PDB entry 6ZOO | electron microscopy, 2.74 A resolution | chains B and C of the 17 polymer chains in the assembly

# Chain B
Protein: Photosystem I P700 chlorophyll a apoprotein A2
Source organism: Pisum sativum
Notes: EC 1.97.1.12
UniProt: A0A0F6NGI2 (A0A0F6NGI2_PEA); residues 2-734 here = UniProt positions 2-734
Amino-acid sequence (733 residues; row label = number of the first residue in the row):
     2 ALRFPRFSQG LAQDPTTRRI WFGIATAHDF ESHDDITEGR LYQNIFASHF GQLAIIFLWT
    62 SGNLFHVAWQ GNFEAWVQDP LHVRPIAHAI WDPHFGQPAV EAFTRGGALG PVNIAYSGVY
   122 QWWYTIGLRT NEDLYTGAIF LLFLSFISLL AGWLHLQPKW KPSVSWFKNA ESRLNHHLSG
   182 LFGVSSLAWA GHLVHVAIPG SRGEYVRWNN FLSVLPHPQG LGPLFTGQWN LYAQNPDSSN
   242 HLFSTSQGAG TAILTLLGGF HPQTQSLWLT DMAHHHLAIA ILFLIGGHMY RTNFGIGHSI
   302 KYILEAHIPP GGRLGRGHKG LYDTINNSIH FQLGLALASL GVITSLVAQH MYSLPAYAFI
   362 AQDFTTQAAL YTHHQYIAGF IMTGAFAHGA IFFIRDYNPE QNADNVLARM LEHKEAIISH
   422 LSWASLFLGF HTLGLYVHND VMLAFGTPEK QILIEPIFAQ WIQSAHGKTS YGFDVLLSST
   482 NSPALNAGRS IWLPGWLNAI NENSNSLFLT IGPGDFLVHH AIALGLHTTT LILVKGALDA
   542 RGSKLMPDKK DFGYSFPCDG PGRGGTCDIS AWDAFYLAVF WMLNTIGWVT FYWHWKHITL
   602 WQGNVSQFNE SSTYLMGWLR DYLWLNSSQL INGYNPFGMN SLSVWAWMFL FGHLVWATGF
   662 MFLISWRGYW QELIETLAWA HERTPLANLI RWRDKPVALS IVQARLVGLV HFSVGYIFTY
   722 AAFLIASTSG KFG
Bound ions: chlorophyll a Mg site 1 near Q53 (its only coordinating residue here); chlorophyll a Mg site 2 near D93 (its only coordinating residue here); Ca2+: A500, I501, E503, N506, L508; 4Fe-4S cluster Fe: C559, C568 (shared with 2 residues of chain A)
Ligand contacts:
  - beta-carotene (BCR), molecule 1: L54, I57, F58, W60, G181, L182, V185, S186
  - beta-carotene (BCR), molecule 2: T61, L65, W123, W124, I127, L129, G138, F141, L142, W209
  - beta-carotene (BCR), molecule 3: L188, L222, L225, F226, L278, I282, L285, I286, H289
  - beta-carotene (BCR), molecule 4: F332, G335, L336, A339, V343, M383, A386, F387, H389, G390, F393, F394, A538
  - beta-carotene (BCR), molecule 5: F387, L408, M411, V535, L539
  - beta-carotene (BCR), molecule 6: V645, W648, M649, F652, W671, I675, L678, F719
  - chlorophyll a isomer (CL0): L620, L624, W625
  - chlorophyll a (CLA), molecule 1: F5, F8, G24, I25, A28, H29, F31, H34, S49, G52, Q53, I56
  - chlorophyll a (CLA), molecule 2: T18, I21, W22, I675, L678, A679, H682, I691, R692, W693, R694, P697, V698, L700
  - chlorophyll a (CLA), molecule 3: W22, F652, L655, V656, T659, M662, F663, L700, V708, V711, H712, V715
  - chlorophyll a (CLA), molecule 4: I25, A26, T27, A28, H29, D30, E32, H331, L334, L338, F381, I382, T384, G385, A388, H389, I392, R396, Y555, W573, F576, V711, V715, F719
  - chlorophyll a (CLA), molecule 5: H29, F31, E32, Y43, I46, S49, H50, Q53, L54, I57, F168, R174, H178, L182, F183, I330, H331, Q333, L334, A337, L338, L341
  - chlorophyll a (CLA), molecule 6: H29, Q53, I56, I57, W60, L341, I378, F381, I382
  - chlorophyll a (CLA), molecule 7: F47, F51, I148, L151, A152, L155, H156, K160, W161, P163, W167
  - chlorophyll a (CLA), molecule 8: F47, H50, F51, L54, W123, W167, F168, N170, S173, R174, H177, H178, G181, L182, F183, Y358
  - chlorophyll a (CLA), molecule 9: I57, W60, T61, S118, G119, V120, W123, V185, S186, A189, L341, I344, T345, V348, M352, Y358, L371, H374, H375, I378, I382
  - chlorophyll a (CLA), molecule 10: F58, I127, G128, L129, D134, T137, G138, F141, L145, S149, S186, A189, W190, G192, H193, H196, V197, V207, R208, W209, F212
  - chlorophyll a (CLA), molecule 11: L59, W60, S62, G63, F66, H67, W70, Q71, H89, A90, W92, L143
  - chlorophyll a (CLA), molecule 12: W60, N64, H67, V68, A88, H89, N114, I115, A116, Y117, S118, V120, V645, W646, M649, F719
  - chlorophyll a (CLA), molecule 13: W60, N64, Y117, S118, A370, L371, T373, H374, Y377, I378, F381, W646, M649, I718, F719, Y721, A722, I726
  - chlorophyll a (CLA), molecule 14: H89, A90, I91, W92, D93, H95, F96, F104, N114, M640, S644, V645, W648
  - chlorophyll a (CLA), molecule 15: W123, T126, I127, L182, F183, S186, S187, W190, L194, L268, M273, H276, H277, I280, F284, I344, L347, V348, H351, M352, A357, Y358
  - chlorophyll a (CLA), molecule 16: W167, N170, S173, H177, T293, N294, F295
  - chlorophyll a (CLA), molecule 17: A171, R174, L175, H178, L179, F183, L283, F284, I301, L305, Y323, I326, N327, L336, A337, S340, L341, I344
  - chlorophyll a (CLA), molecule 18: L175, L179, F183, L283, F284, G287, M290, Y291, I301, I304
  - chlorophyll a (CLA), molecule 19: N176, H177, S180, G181, V185, L285, H289, Y291, T293, F295, I297
  - chlorophyll a (CLA), molecule 20: L188, A189, A191, G192, V195, H196, F212, L213, V215, L216, P217, H218, G221, L222, L225, F226, Y233, I254, L255, L278
  - chlorophyll a (CLA), molecule 21: L225, W230, N231, Y233, A234, L255, T256, L257, H275, L278, A279, I282, L283, I286, I492, W493
  - chlorophyll a (CLA), molecule 22: T256, L257, G259, L268, D272, M273, H275, H276, A279, I280, L283, H351, L355, W493, W497
  - chlorophyll a (CLA), molecule 23: I286, G287, H289, M290, I297, G298, H299
  - chlorophyll a (CLA), molecule 24: I286, M290, H299, Y303, I304, A307, H308
  - chlorophyll a (CLA), molecule 25: I304, L305, H308, L315, H319, L322, I326, F332, V407, L408, M411
  - chlorophyll a (CLA), molecule 26: A307, H308, I309, P310, P311, R314, L315
  - chlorophyll a (CLA), molecule 27: R314, L315, V407, R410, M411, E413, H414, A417, I418, H421
  - chlorophyll a (CLA), molecule 28: A339, S340, V343, L347, Q350, H351, Y353, S354, L355, L508, F509
  - chlorophyll a (CLA), molecule 29: V343, S346, L347, Q350, Q376, G380, M383, F387, L527, T530, T531, L534, M583, T586, I587
  - chlorophyll a (CLA), molecule 30: Q350, Y353, Y372, F459, A460, I463, Q464, F509, L510, I512, H520, I523, L527, V590, Y593, W594, K597
  - chlorophyll a (CLA), molecule 31: A417, H421, W424
  - chlorophyll a (CLA), molecule 32: I418, L422, W424, A524, L527, H528, T531
  - chlorophyll a (CLA), molecule 33: S420, H421, S423, W424, L427
  - chlorophyll a (CLA), molecule 34: S423, S426, L427, G430, F431, L434, L525, T529, L532, I533, L578, F581, W582
  - chlorophyll a (CLA), molecule 35: W424, L427, F428, F431, H432
  - chlorophyll a (CLA), molecule 36: F428, L429, E456, P457, I458, F459, A460, F517, H520, H521, A524, H528
  - chlorophyll a (CLA), molecule 37: H432, G435, L436, V438, H439, V442, M443, F446, K451, I453
  - chlorophyll a (CLA), molecule 38: T433, L434, Y437, V519, A522, L525, N585, W589, F592, L616, W619, L620, L624, S628, I632, F650, H654, W657, Y717, T720, Y721, F724
  - chlorophyll a (CLA), molecule 39: V438, D441, V442, L525, F581, W582, N585, W589, L616, L620, W657, F713
  - chlorophyll a (CLA), molecule 40: I458, F459, W462, F474
  - chlorophyll a (CLA), molecule 41: W462, I463, A466, H467, L477, L478, A485, W493, L494, W497, F509
  - chlorophyll a (CLA), molecule 42: L477, S483, P484, A485, A488, G489, I492, W493
  - chlorophyll a (CLA), molecule 43: W648, L651, F652, H654, L655, W657, A658
  - chlorophyll a (CLA), molecule 44: L655, A658, T659, F661, M662, I665, S666, Y670, W671, L674
  - chlorophyll a (CLA), molecule 45: L678, A681, H682, T685, A688, I691
  - chlorophyll a (CLA), molecule 46: A681, R684, T685, P686
  - chlorophyll a (CLA), molecule 47: T685, P686, L687, A688, I691
  - phylloquinone (PQN): W22, M662, F663, S666, W667, R668, W671, I675, A699, L700, S701, A705
  - 4Fe-4S cluster (SF4): C559, G561, P562, T567, C568, W667, I702, R706

# Chain C
Protein: Photosystem I iron-sulfur center
Source organism: Pisum sativum
Notes: EC 1.97.1.12
UniProt: P10793 (PSAC_PEA); numbering as in UniProt (aligned over 2-81)
Amino-acid sequence (80 residues; each row starts with the number of its first residue):
     2 SHSVKIYDTC IGCTQCVRAC PTDVLEMIPW GGCKAKQIAS APRTEDCVGC KRCESACPTD
    62 FLSVRVYLWH ETTRSMGLAY
Bound ions: 4Fe-4S cluster Fe site 1: C11, C14, C17, C58; 4Fe-4S cluster Fe site 2: C21, C48, C51, C54
Ligand contacts:
  - 4Fe-4S cluster (SF4), molecule 1: V5, C21, P22, T23, V25, L26, C48, V49, G50, C51, K52, R53, C54, V67
  - 4Fe-4S cluster (SF4), molecule 2: I7, C11, I12, G13, C14, T15, Q16, C17, M28, A40, A57, C58, P59, T60, S64, V65
Curated features (UniProtKB/Swiss-Prot):
  - binding site ([4Fe-4S] cluster): C11, C14, C17, C21, C48, C51, C54, C58

# Interface between chain B and chain C
Residue-residue contacts (27):
  G11(B) with H71(C)
  D15(B) with E72(C)
  P16(B) with E72(C); T74(C)
  T17(B) with M77(C); L79(C)
  R19(B) with E72(C)
  M547(B) with R66(C)
  P548(B) with F62(C)
  D549(B) with F62(C); R66(C), salt bridge
  F553(B) with R66(C); V67(C); Y68(C), hydrophobic
  C559(B) with K52(C)
  D560(B) with K52(C), salt bridge; R66(C), salt bridge
  G563(B) with S56(C), hydrogen bond (backbone-side chain)
  R564(B) with F62(C); L63(C)
  Q672(B) with Y81(C)
  E676(B) with Y81(C)
  K696(B) with T74(C); Y81(C)
  P697(B) with Y81(C), hydrogen bond (backbone-side chain)
  V698(B) with M77(C), hydrophobic; L79(C), hydrophobic
Other interface residues (no listed pair), chain B (27 interface residues in all): Q14, L546, P558, G561, P562, R668, I675, A679, W693
Other interface residues (no listed pair), chain C (17 interface residues in all): E55, L69, T73, G78

# Summary
27 residues of chain B and 17 residues of chain C are in contact, with 2 hydrogen bonds and 3 salt bridges.
Polar pairs include D549(B)-R66(C), D560(B)-K52(C) and D560(B)-R66(C).
Here chain B is Photosystem I P700 chlorophyll a apoprotein A2 and chain C is Photosystem I iron-sulfur
center, both from Pisum sativum. Entry 6ZOO (Photosystem I reduced Plastocyanin Complex) was determined by
electron microscopy.
